3KSB - chains C and E of the 6 polymer chains in the assembly; structure by X-ray diffraction, 3.50 A resolution.

== Chain C ==
Name: DNA topoisomerase 4 subunit B
Organism: Streptococcus pneumoniae
Notes: EC 5.99.1.-
UniProtKB: Q59961 (PARE_STRPN); residues 404-647 here = UniProt positions 404-647
Amino-acid sequence (268 residues; numbered 380 to 647; the number before each row is that of its first residue):
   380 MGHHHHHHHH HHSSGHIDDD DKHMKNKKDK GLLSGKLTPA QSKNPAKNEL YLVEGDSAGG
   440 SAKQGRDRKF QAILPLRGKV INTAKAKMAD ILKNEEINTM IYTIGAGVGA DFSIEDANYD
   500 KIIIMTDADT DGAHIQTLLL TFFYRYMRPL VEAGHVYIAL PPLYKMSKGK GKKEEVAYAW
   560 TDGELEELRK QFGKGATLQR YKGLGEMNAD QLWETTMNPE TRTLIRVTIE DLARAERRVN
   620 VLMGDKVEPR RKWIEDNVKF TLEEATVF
Unresolved in the structure: 380-414, 465-467, 488-489, 495, 548-550, 641-647
Sequence notes: initiating methionine (380); expression tag (381-403)
Ligand contacts: Mg2+ (MG): Glu433, Asp506, Asp508, Lys581, Gly582
Curated features (UniProtKB/Swiss-Prot):
  - binding site (Mg(2+)): Glu433, Asp506, Asp508
  - site (Interaction with DNA): Lys458, Asn461, His513, Arg629
Reported in the primary citation:
  - Mg2+ coordination: Glu433, Asp506

== Chain E ==
Molecule: 34-nt DNA strand
Sequence (34 nucleotides; each row starts with the number of its first residue):
     1 ACCAAGGTCA TGAATGACTA TGCACGTAAA ACAG
Unresolved in the structure: 1-8, 27-34

== Chain C / chain E interface ==
Pairs across the interface (12):
  Glu433(C) - DT15(E)  phosphate contact
  Glu433(C) - DG16(E)  sugar contact
  Gly434(C) - DG16(E)  phosphate contact
  Asp435(C) - DA17(E)  phosphate contact
  Asp435(C) - DC18(E)  phosphate contact
  Ser436(C) - DA17(E)  hydrogen bond to the phosphate
  Gly457(C) - DT15(E)  base contact
  Gly457(C) - DG16(E)  hydrogen bond to the sugar
  Lys458(C) - DA14(E)  base contact
  Lys458(C) - DT15(E)  hydrogen bond to the base
  Asp506(C) - DG16(E)  phosphate contact
  Asp510(C) - DT15(E)  sugar contact
Interface residues without a listed pair, chain C (11 interface residues in all): Ala437, Arg456, Lys581

== In short ==
11 residues of chain C and 5 residues of chain E are in contact, with 3 hydrogen bonds. Polar pairs include
Lys458(C)-DT15(E), Gly457(C)-DG16(E) and Ser436(C)-DA17(E). Ligands of chain C: Mg2+. From UniProt: 3
Mg2+-binding residues on chain C. From the paper: Mg2+ coordination by Glu433(C) and Asp506(C).
Chain C is DNA topoisomerase 4 subunit B (Streptococcus pneumoniae) and chain E is a 34-nt DNA strand; the
structure, Detailed structural insight into the DNA cleavage complex of type IIA topoisomerases (re-sealed
form), was determined by X-ray diffraction together with 3KSA, 3LTN and 3K9F from the same study.
